Entry 4WVJ (X-ray diffraction, 1.95 A resolution); this record covers chains A and D.

[Chain A]
Molecule: Maltose-binding periplasmic protein, Signal peptidase IB
From: Escherichia coli K-12
Notes: EC 3.4.21.89
Reference sequence: chimeric construct of P0AEY0, Q5HHB9: residues 13-372 from P0AEY0 (MALE_ECO57) positions 33-392 (UniProt number = residue number + 20); residues 377-526 from Q5HHB9 positions 26-175 (UniProt number = residue number - 351)
Chain sequence (533 residues; numbered 1 to 533; the number before each row is that of its first residue):
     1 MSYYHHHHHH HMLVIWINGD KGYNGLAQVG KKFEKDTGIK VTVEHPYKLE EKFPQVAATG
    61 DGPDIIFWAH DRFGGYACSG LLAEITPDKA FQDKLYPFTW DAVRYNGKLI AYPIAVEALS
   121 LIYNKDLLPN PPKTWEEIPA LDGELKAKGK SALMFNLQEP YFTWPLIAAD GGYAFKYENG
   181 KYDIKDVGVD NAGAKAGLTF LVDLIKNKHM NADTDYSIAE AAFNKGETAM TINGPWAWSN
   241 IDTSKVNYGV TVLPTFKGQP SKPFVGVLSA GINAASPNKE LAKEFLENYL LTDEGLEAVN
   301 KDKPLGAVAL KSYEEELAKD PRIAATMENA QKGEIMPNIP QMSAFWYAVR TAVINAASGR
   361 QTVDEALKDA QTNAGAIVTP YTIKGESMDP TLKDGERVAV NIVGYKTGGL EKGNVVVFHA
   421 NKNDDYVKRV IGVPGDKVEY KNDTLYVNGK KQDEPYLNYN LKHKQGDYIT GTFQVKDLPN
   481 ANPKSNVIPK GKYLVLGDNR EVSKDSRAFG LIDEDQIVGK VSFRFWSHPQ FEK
Unresolved in the structure: 1-12, 60-61, 408, 531-533
Differences from the reference sequence: initiating methionine (1); expression tag (2-12, 527-533); engineered mutation Cys78 (Gln98 in P0AEY0), Gly143 (Lys163 in P0AEY0); linker (374-376)
UniProt features mapped onto this chain:
  - active site: Ser387, Lys428
From the paper describing this entry:
  - catalytic residues: Ser387, Lys428
  - binding site for inhibitor peptide (PEP3) (chain D): Tyr381, Thr382, Ile383, Glu386, Ser387, Val417, Asp425, Val427, Lys428, Val502, Lys504
  - conformationally variable residues (side-chain flip): Tyr381, Val427

[Chain D]
Molecule: inhibitor peptide (PEP3)
Chain sequence (14 residues; each row starts with the number of its first residue):
   201 GGGGGAPTAK APSK

[How chain A and chain D interact]
Residue-residue contacts (41):
  Ala77(A) - Gly203(D)
  Cys78(A) - Gly201(D)
  Cys78(A) - Gly202(D)
  Cys78(A) - Gly203(D)  hydrogen bond (backbone-backbone)
  Gly80(A) - Gly203(D)
  Tyr105(A) - Gly201(D)  hydrogen bond (side chain-backbone)
  Asn106(A) - Gly201(D)  hydrogen bond (side chain-backbone)
  Pro380(A) - Ala206(D)
  Pro380(A) - Pro207(D)
  Tyr381(A) - Pro207(D)
  Tyr381(A) - Thr208(D)
  Tyr381(A) - Ala209(D)
  Thr382(A) - Pro207(D)  hydrogen bond (backbone-backbone)
  Thr382(A) - Thr208(D)
  Thr382(A) - Ala209(D)  hydrogen bond (backbone-backbone)
  Ile383(A) - Ala209(D)
  Lys384(A) - Thr208(D)
  Lys384(A) - Ala209(D)  hydrogen bond (backbone-backbone)
  Lys384(A) - Lys210(D)
  Lys384(A) - Ala211(D)  hydrogen bond (backbone-backbone)
  Gly385(A) - Ala211(D)
  Glu386(A) - Ala211(D)  hydrogen bond (backbone-backbone)
  Ser387(A) - Ala211(D)  hydrogen bond (backbone-backbone)
  Ser387(A) - Pro212(D)
  Met388(A) - Ala211(D)
  Asp424(A) - Lys210(D)  salt bridge
  Asp425(A) - Thr208(D)
  Asp425(A) - Ala209(D)
  Asp425(A) - Lys210(D)  hydrogen bond (backbone-backbone)
  Tyr426(A) - Lys210(D)
  Tyr426(A) - Pro212(D)
  Val427(A) - Lys210(D)  hydrogen bond (backbone-backbone)
  Lys428(A) - Pro212(D)  hydrogen bond (side chain-backbone)
  Glu501(A) - Lys214(D)
  Val502(A) - Ser213(D)
  Val502(A) - Lys214(D)  hydrogen bond (backbone-backbone)
  Ser503(A) - Pro212(D)
  Ser503(A) - Lys214(D)
  Lys504(A) - Pro212(D)  hydrogen bond (backbone-backbone)
  Lys504(A) - Ser213(D)
  Lys504(A) - Lys214(D)
Other interface residues (no listed pair), chain A (25 interface residues in all): Ser79, Val417
Other interface residues (no listed pair), chain D (13 interface residues in all): Gly204

[Summary]
The interface between chain A and chain D involves 25 residues on one side and 13 on the other, with 14
hydrogen bonds and 1 salt bridge. Polar pairs include Asp424(A)-Lys210(D), Tyr105(A)-Gly201(D) and
Asn106(A)-Gly201(D). From the paper: catalytic residues Ser387(A) and Lys428(A); a binding site for inhibitor
peptide (PEP3) (chain D) at Tyr381(A), Thr382(A) and Ile383(A) among others.
Chain A is Maltose-binding periplasmic protein, Signal peptidase IB (Escherichia coli K-12) and chain D is
inhibitor peptide (PEP3); the structure, Crystal structure of the Type-I signal peptidase from Staphylococcus
aureus (SpsB) in complex with an inhibitor ..., was determined by X-ray diffraction together with 4WVG, 4WVH
and 4WVI from the same study.
